Entry 8FQ5 (electron microscopy, 2.34 A resolution); this record covers chains A and B of the 8 polymer chains in the assembly.

Chain A (and B):
Protein: Glutamate receptor 2
Organism: Rattus norvegicus
Notes: chain B of this document is another copy of the same molecule, construct and numbering; everything in this record applies to it too
Reference sequence: P19491 (GRIA2_RAT), isoform P19491-2; the construct has insertions or renumbered stretches relative to UniProt, so the offset changes along the chain: -20 to 848 = UniProt 1-869; 855-868 = UniProt 870-883
Chain sequence (889 residues; numbered -20 to 868; the number before each row is that of its first residue; numbers below 1 keep their minus sign (Met-20 is residue -20)):
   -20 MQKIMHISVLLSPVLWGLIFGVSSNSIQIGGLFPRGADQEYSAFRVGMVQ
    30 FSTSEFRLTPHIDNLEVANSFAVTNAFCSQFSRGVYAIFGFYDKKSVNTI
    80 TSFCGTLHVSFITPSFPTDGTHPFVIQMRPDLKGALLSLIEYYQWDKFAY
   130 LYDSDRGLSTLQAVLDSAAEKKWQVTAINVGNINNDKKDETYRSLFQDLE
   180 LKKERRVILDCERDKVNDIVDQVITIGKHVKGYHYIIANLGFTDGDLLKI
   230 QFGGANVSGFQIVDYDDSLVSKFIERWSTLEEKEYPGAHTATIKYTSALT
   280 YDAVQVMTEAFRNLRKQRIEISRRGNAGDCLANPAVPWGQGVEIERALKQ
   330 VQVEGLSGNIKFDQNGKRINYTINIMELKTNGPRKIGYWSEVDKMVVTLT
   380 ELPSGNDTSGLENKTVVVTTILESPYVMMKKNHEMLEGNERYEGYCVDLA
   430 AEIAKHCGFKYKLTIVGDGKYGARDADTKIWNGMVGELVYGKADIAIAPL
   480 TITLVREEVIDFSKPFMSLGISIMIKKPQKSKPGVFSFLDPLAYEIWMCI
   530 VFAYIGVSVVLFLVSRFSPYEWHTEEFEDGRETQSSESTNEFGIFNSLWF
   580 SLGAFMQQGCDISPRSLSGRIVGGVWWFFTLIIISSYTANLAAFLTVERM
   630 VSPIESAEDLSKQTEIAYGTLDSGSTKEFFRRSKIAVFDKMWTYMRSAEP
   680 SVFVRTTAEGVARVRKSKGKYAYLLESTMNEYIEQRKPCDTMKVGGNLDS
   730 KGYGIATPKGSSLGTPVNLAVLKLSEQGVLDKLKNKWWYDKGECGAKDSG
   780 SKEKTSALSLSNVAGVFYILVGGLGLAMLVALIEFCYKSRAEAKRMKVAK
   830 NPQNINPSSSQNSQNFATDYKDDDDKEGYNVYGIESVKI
Disordered / not traced: -20 to 510, 554-563, 627-783, 827-868 (chain B: -20 to 506, 553-563, 631-783, 827-868)
Sequence notes: engineered mutation Asp848 (Tyr869 in P19491); insertion (849-854)
Curated features (UniProtKB/Swiss-Prot):
  - region: Ala846, Thr847, Lys855 to Gly862 (Required for interaction with IQSEC1)
  - binding site (L-glutamate): Pro478, Thr480, Arg485, Ser654, Thr655, Glu705
  - site: Arg453 (Interaction with the cone snail toxin Con-ikot-ikot), Ile633 (Crucial to convey clamshell closure to channel opening), Arg660 (Interaction with the cone snail toxin Con-ikot-ikot), Lys752 (Interaction with the cone snail toxin Con-ikot-ikot)
  - modified residue: Ser662 (Phosphoserine), Ser696 (Phosphoserine), Ser839 (Phosphoserine), Ser842 (Phosphoserine), Tyr861 (Phosphotyrosine), Ser865 (Phosphoserine)
  - lipidation (S-palmitoyl cysteine): Cys589, Cys815
  - glycosylation (N-linked (GlcNAc...) asparagine): Asn235, Asn349, Asn385, Asn392

Chain A / chain B interface:
Contacting residue pairs (74):
  Asp519(A) with Ala786(B)
  Pro520(A) with Ala786(B); Leu787(B), hydrogen bond (backbone-backbone)
  Ala522(A) with Leu787(B), hydrogen bond (backbone-backbone)
  Ile525(A) with Leu787(B); Ser788(B); Leu789(B), hydrophobic; Val792(B), hydrophobic
  Cys528(A) with Leu789(B), hydrophobic; Phe796(B)
  Ile529(A) with Phe796(B)
  Ala532(A) with Phe796(B), hydrophobic; Leu799(B), hydrophobic
  Val536(A) with Leu799(B), hydrophobic; Leu803(B), hydrophobic
  Val539(A) with Met807(B), hydrophobic
  Phe546(A) with Ala810(B); Phe814(B), hydrophobic
  Ser547(A) with Phe814(B)
  Pro548(A) with Phe814(B)
  Tyr549(A) with Phe814(B), hydrophobic; Lys817(B); Ser818(B); Glu821(B)
  Ala583(A) with Gln587(B), hydrogen bond (backbone-side chain)
  Ser592(A) with Trp578(B), hydrogen bond; Asp590(B)
  Pro593(A) with Trp578(B)
  Arg594(A) with Phe574(B); Asn575(B); Asp590(B), salt bridge
  Leu596(A) with Val809(B), hydrophobic
  Ser597(A) with Ala806(B); Ala810(B)
  Arg599(A) with Phe574(B); Asn575(B), hydrogen bond; Trp578(B)
  Ile600(A) with Gly802(B); Ala806(B), hydrophobic
  Val601(A) with Ala806(B), hydrophobic
  Gly603(A) with Trp578(B)
  Val604(A) with Ile798(B); Leu799(B), hydrophobic
  Trp605(A) with Leu799(B), hydrophobic
  Trp606(A) with Trp578(B), hydrophobic; Gly582(B); Met585(B), hydrophobic; Gln587(B); Gly588(B)
  Phe607(A) with Phe517(B), hydrophobic; Val795(B), hydrophobic; Ile798(B), hydrophobic
  Phe608(A) with Val795(B), hydrophobic; Phe796(B), hydrophobic; Leu799(B), hydrophobic
  Leu610(A) with Met585(B), hydrophobic
  Ile611(A) with Tyr616(B); Leu620(B); Val795(B), hydrophobic
  Ser614(A) with Thr617(B); Leu620(B)
  Ser615(A) with Leu620(B); Ala621(B); Leu624(B); Leu787(B)
  Ala618(A) with Ala621(B), hydrophobic
  Asn619(A) with Ala621(B); Ser785(B), hydrogen bond (side chain-backbone); Ala786(B); Leu787(B)
  Ala622(A) with Thr784(B)
  Phe623(A) with Thr784(B); Ser785(B); Ala786(B)
Also at the interface, not in a pair above, chain A (47 interface residues in all): Leu521, Glu524, Gly535, Leu542, Val543, Gln586, Ser595, Gly602, Thr609, Ile612, Val626
Also at the interface, not in a pair above, chain B (42 interface residues in all): Glu570, Leu581, Cys589, Ile613, Ala618, Leu805, Leu811

Summary:
The interface between chain A and chain B involves 47 residues on one side and 42 on the other, with 6
hydrogen bonds and 1 salt bridge. Polar contacts include Arg594(A)-Asp590(B), Ala583(A)-Gln587(B) and
Ser592(A)-Trp578(B). UniProt lists 6 L-glutamate-binding residues on chain A.
Chain A and chain B are both Glutamate receptor 2 (Rattus norvegicus); the structure, GluA2 flip Q isoform of
AMPA receptor in complex with gain-of-function TARP gamma2, with 140mM NMDG ..., was determined by electron
microscopy (same publication as 8FP4, 8FP9, 8FPG, 8FPS, 8FQ1, 8FQB and 8FQF).
